PDB entry 8RC4 | electron microscopy, 3.10 A resolution | chains q and f of the 16 polymer chains in the assembly

== Chain q ==
Molecule: Serine/threonine-protein phosphatase 2A catalytic subunit alpha isoform
From: Homo sapiens
UniProt: P67775 (PP2AA_HUMAN); numbering as in UniProt (aligned over 1-309)
Amino-acid sequence (311 residues; numbered -1 to 309; the number before each row is that of its first residue; numbers below 1 keep their minus sign (Ser-1 is residue -1)):
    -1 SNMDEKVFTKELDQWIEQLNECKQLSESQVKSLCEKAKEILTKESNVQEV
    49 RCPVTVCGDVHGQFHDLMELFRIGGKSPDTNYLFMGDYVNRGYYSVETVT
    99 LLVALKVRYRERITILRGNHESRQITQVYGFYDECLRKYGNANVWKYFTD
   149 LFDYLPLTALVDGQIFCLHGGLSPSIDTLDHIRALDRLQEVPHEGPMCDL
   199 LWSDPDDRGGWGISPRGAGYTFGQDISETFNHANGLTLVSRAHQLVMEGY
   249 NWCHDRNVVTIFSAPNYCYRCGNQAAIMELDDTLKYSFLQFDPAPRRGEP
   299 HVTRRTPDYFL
Unresolved in the structure: -1 to 5, 296-309
Sequence notes: expression tag (-1 to 0); engineered mutation Asn88 (Asp in P67775)
UniProt features mapped onto this chain:
  - active site: His118 (Proton donor)
  - binding site (Mn(2+)): Asp57, His59, Asp85, Asn117, His167, His241
  - binding site (Zn(2+)): Asp57, His59, Asp85
  - binding site (Fe(3+)): Asp85, Asn117, His167, His241
  - modified residue: Tyr307 (Phosphotyrosine), Leu309 (Leucine methyl ester)
  - natural variant: Gly60 (G60V: In HJS3; uncertain significance), Gln122 (Q122H: In HJS3), Gln125 to Leu309 (deletion: In HJS3), Tyr127 (Y127C: In HJS3), Asp131 (D131H: In HJS3), His191 (H191R: In HJS3), Arg214 to Leu309 (deletion: In HJS3), Asp223 (D223H: In HJS3; D223V: In HJS3), Tyr265 (Y265C: In HJS3), Phe308 (F308FF: In HJS3)
  - mutagenesis: Asp85 (D85N: Loss of phosphatase activity), Leu309 (L309A: Loss of binding to PP2A B-alpha regulatory subunit)

== Chain f ==
Molecule: Integrator complex subunit 6
From: Homo sapiens
UniProt: Q9UL03 (INT6_HUMAN); residues 1-887 here = UniProt positions 1-887
Amino-acid sequence (892 residues; row label = number of the first residue in the row; numbers below 1 keep their minus sign (Tyr-4 is residue -4)):
    -4 YFQSNMPILLFLIDTSASMNQRSHLGTTYLDTAKGAVETFMKLRARDPAS
    46 RGDRYMLVTFEEPPYAIKAGWKENHATFMNELKNLQAEGLTTLGQSLRTA
    96 FDLLNLNRLVTGIDNYGQGRNPFFLEPAIIITITDGSKLTTTSGVQDELH
   146 LPLNSPLPGSELTKEPFRWDQRLFALVLRLPGTMSVESEQLTGVPLDDSA
   196 ITPMCEVTGGRSYSVCSPRMLNQCLESLVQKVQSGVVINFEKAGPDPSPV
   246 EDGQPDISRPFGSQPWHSCHKLIYVRPNPKTGVPIGHWPVPESFWPDQNS
   296 PTLPPRTSHPVVKFSCTDCEPMVIDKLPFDKYELEPSPLTQFILERKSPQ
   346 TCWQVYVSNSAKYSELGHPFGYLKASTALNCVNLFVMPYNYPVLLPLLDD
   396 LFKVHKAKPTLKWRQSFESYLKTMPPYYLGPLKKAVRMMGAPNLIADSME
   446 YGLSYSVISYLKKLSQQAKIESDRVIGSVGKKVVQETGIKVRSRSHGLSM
   496 AYRKDFQQLLQGISEDVPHRLLDLNMKEYTGFQVALLNKDLKPQTFRNAY
   546 DIPRRNLLDHLTRMRSNLLKSTRRFLKGQDEDQVHSVPIAQMGNYQEYLK
   596 QVPSPLRELDPDQPRRLHTFGNPFKLDKKGMMIDEADEFVAGPQNKHKRP
   646 GEPNMQGIPKRRRCMSPLLRGRQQNPVVNNHIGGKGPPAPTTQAQPDLIK
   696 PLPLHKISETTNDSIIHDVVENHVADQLSSDITPNAMDTEFSASSPASLL
   746 ERPTNHMEALGHDHLGTNDLTVGGFLENHEEPRDKEQCAEENIPASSLNK
   796 GKKLMHCRSHEEVNTELKAQIMKEIRKPGRKYERIFTLLKHVQGSLQTRL
   846 IFLQNVIKEASRFKKRMLIEQLENFLDEIHRRANQINHINSN
Unresolved in the structure: 243-257, 274-277, 490-525, 605-625, 633-887
Sequence notes: expression tag (-4 to 0)
UniProt features mapped onto this chain:
  - motif: Met626 to Glu633 (Inhibitory loop)
  - modified residue: Ser804 (Phosphoserine)

== Chain q / chain f interface ==
Contacting residue pairs (62; chain q residue first):
  Arg89(q) - Asp629(f)  hydrogen bond (side chain-backbone)
  Arg89(q) - Ala631(f)
  Arg89(q) - Asp632(f)
  His118(q) - Asp629(f)  salt bridge
  Tyr127(q) - Met626(f)  hydrogen bond (side chain-backbone)
  Tyr127(q) - Asp629(f)  hydrogen bond
  Pro172(q) - Leu20(f)
  Pro172(q) - Gly21(f)
  Pro172(q) - Thr22(f)
  Trp200(q) - Asp629(f)
  Pro203(q) - Ile584(f)
  Asp204(q) - Lys78(f)  salt bridge
  Asp204(q) - Ile584(f)
  Asp205(q) - Lys78(f)
  Asp205(q) - Asn79(f)
  Asp205(q) - Pro583(f)
  Asp205(q) - Ile584(f)  hydrogen bond (side chain-backbone)
  Asp205(q) - Ala585(f)
  Arg206(q) - Lys29(f)
  Arg206(q) - Lys78(f)
  Arg206(q) - Asn79(f)
  Gly207(q) - Asp26(f)
  Gly207(q) - Lys29(f)  hydrogen bond (backbone-side chain)
  Gly207(q) - Lys78(f)  hydrogen bond (backbone-backbone)
  Gly208(q) - Asp26(f)
  Trp209(q) - Thr22(f)
  Trp209(q) - Asp26(f)  hydrogen bond (backbone-side chain)
  Pro213(q) - Met627(f)
  Arg214(q) - Ile628(f)
  Arg214(q) - Glu630(f)  salt bridge
  Gly215(q) - Met627(f)
  Gln242(q) - Ile584(f)
  Gln242(q) - Met587(f)
  Gln242(q) - Glu630(f)
  Leu243(q) - Met587(f)
  Leu243(q) - Gly588(f)
  Leu243(q) - Glu630(f)  hydrogen bond (backbone-side chain)
  Val244(q) - Met587(f)
  Met245(q) - Met587(f)  hydrogen bond (backbone-backbone)
  Met245(q) - Gly588(f)
  Met245(q) - Tyr590(f)  hydrophobic
  Met245(q) - Tyr593(f)  hydrophobic
  Glu246(q) - His580(f)
  Glu246(q) - Tyr593(f)  hydrogen bond
  Tyr248(q) - Glu576(f)
  Tyr248(q) - His580(f)  hydrogen bond
  Asn249(q) - His580(f)
  Asn249(q) - Ser581(f)
  Asn249(q) - Val582(f)  hydrogen bond (side chain-backbone)
  Asn249(q) - Met587(f)  hydrogen bond
  Trp250(q) - Glu576(f)  hydrogen bond
  Trp250(q) - His580(f)  hydrogen bond (backbone-backbone)
  Trp250(q) - Ser581(f)
  Cys251(q) - Ile584(f)  hydrophobic
  Arg254(q) - Glu576(f)  salt bridge
  Tyr265(q) - Asp629(f)
  Arg268(q) - Leu594(f)
  Arg268(q) - Asp632(f)
  Cys269(q) - Tyr590(f)
  Cys269(q) - Leu594(f)
  Tyr284(q) - Glu576(f)  hydrogen bond
  Gln288(q) - His580(f)  hydrogen bond
Also at the interface, not in a pair above, chain q (39 interface residues in all): Val126, Ile211, Tyr218, His241, His252, Thr258, Cys266, Gly270, Phe286
Also at the interface, not in a pair above, chain f (32 interface residues in all): Gly30, Glu33, Gln81, Asp575, Asp577, Asn589
The authors on this interface:
  - interface residues, chain q: Arg89(q), Trp200(q), Arg268(q)
  - interface residues, chain f: Met626(f), Asp629(f), Glu630(f)

== Overview ==
39 residues of chain q face 32 of chain f across their interface; the contacts include 17 hydrogen bonds and 4
salt bridges. Polar pairs include His118(q)-Asp629(f), Asp204(q)-Lys78(f) and Arg214(q)-Glu630(f). The paper
reports interface residues Arg89(q), Trp200(q) and Met626(f) among others.
Chain q is Serine/threonine-protein phosphatase 2A catalytic subunit alpha isoform and chain f is Integrator
complex subunit 6, both from Homo sapiens; the structure, Structure of Integrator-PP2A complex, was determined
by electron microscopy (same publication as 8RBZ).
